4UFI - chain A; structure by X-ray diffraction, 2.40 A resolution.

# Chain A
Molecule: Galactocerebrosidase
From: Mus musculus
Notes: EC 3.2.1.46
Reference sequence: P54818 (GALC_MOUSE); residues 25-668 here correspond to UniProt positions 41-684 (UniProt number = residue number + 16)
Sequence (654 residues; row label = number of the first residue in the row):
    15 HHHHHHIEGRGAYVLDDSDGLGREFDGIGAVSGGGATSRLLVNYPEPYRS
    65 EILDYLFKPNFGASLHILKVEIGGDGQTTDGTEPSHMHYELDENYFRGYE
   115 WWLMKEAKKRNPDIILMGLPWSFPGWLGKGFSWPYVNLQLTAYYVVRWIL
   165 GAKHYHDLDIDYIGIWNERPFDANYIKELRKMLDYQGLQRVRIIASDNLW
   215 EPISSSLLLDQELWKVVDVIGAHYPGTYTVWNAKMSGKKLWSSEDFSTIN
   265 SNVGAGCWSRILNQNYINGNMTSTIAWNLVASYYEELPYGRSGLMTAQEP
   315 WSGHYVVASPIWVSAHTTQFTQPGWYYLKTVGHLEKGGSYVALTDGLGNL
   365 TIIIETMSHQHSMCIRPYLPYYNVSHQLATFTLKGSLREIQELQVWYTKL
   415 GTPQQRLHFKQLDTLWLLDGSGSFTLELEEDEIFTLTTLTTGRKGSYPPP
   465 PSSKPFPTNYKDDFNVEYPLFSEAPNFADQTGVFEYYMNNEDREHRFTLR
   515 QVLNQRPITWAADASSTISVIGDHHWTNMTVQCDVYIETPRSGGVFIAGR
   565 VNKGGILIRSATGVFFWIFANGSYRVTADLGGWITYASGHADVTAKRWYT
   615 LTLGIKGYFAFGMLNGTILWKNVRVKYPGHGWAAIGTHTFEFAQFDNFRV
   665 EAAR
Disordered / not traced: 15-24, 416-418
Construct notes: expression tag (15-24)
Curated features (UniProtKB/Swiss-Prot):
  - active site: Glu182 (Proton donor/acceptor), Glu258 (Nucleophile)
  - binding site (substrate): Thr93, Trp135, Asn181, Arg380
  - glycosylation (N-linked (GlcNAc...) asparagine): Asn284, Asn363, Asn387, Asn542, Asn585, Asn629
Disulfide bonds: Cys271-Cys378
Glycans and other covalent adducts: N-acetylglucosamine (NAG) linked to Asn284, Asn363, Asn387, Asn542
Bound ions: Ca2+: Asp477, Asn479, Phe511, Asp660
Ligand contacts: aza-galacto-fagomine (AGK; (3R,4S,5R)-3-(hydroxymethyl)-1,2-diazinane-4,5-diol): Gly48, Gly49, Thr92, Thr93, Trp135, Asn181, Glu182, Tyr238, Glu258, Ser261, Trp291, Tyr303, Ile379, Arg380, Trp524
Reported in the primary citation:
  - binding site for aza-galacto-fagomine: Gly48, Thr93, Trp135, Glu182, Glu258, Ser261, Arg380
  - mutagenesis - E258Q: abolished stability in response to aza-galacto-fagomine
  - catalytic residues: Glu182, Glu258 (citing earlier work)
  - specificity-determining residues: Trp291 (citing earlier work)

# In short
Chain A binds aza-galacto-fagomine. N-acetylglucosamine is covalently linked to Asn284, Asn363, Asn387 and
Asn542. The Ca2+ site is built by Asp477, Asn479, Phe511 and Asp660. Curated annotation (UniProt) lists
active-site residues Glu182 and Glu258 and 4 substrate-binding residues. From the paper: catalytic residues
Glu182 and Glu258; E258Q abolishes stability in response to aza-galacto-fagomine.
Chain A is Galactocerebrosidase (Mus musculus); the structure, Mouse Galactocerebrosidase complexed with
aza-galacto-fagomine AGF, was determined by X-ray diffraction together with 4UFM, 4UFH, 4UFJ, 4UFK and 4UFL
from the same study.
